Entry 9EX5 (X-ray diffraction, 2.01 A resolution); this record covers chains A and M of the 4 polymer chains in the assembly.

# Chain A
Protein: Clathrin heavy chain
Source organism: Saccharomyces cerevisiae S288C
UniProt: P22137 (CLH_YEAST); numbering as in UniProt (aligned over 1-369)
Sequence (373 residues; row label = number of the first residue in the row; numbers below 1 keep their minus sign (Gly-3 is residue -3)):
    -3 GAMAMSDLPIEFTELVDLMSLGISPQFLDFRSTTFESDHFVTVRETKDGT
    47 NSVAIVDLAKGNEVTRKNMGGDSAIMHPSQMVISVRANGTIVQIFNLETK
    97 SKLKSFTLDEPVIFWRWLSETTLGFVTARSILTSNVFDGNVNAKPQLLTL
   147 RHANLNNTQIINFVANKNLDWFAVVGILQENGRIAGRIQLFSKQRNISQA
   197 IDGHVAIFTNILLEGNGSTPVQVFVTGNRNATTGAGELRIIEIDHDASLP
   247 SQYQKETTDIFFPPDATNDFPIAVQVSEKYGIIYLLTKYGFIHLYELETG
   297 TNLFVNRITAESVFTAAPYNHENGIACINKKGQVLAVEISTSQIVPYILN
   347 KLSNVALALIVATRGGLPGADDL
Not modelled in the structure: -3 to 3, 367-369
Differences from the reference sequence: expression tag (-3 to 0)
Curated features (UniProtKB/Swiss-Prot):
  - region: Ser308 to Ser336 (WD40-like repeat 7)

# Chain M
Protein: Epsin-5
UniProt: Q03769 (ENT5_YEAST); residues 1-9 here correspond to UniProt positions 290-298 (UniProt number = residue number + 289)
Sequence (9 residues; numbered 1 to 9; the number before each row is that of its first residue):
     1 IPDLIDLDD
Not modelled in the structure: 8-9

# How chain A and chain M interact
Contacting residue pairs (23; chain A residue first):
  Asp25(A) - Asp6(M)
  Phe26(A) - Ile5(M)  hydrophobic
  Phe26(A) - Asp6(M)  hydrogen bond (backbone-side chain)
  Arg27(A) - Asp3(M)  salt bridge
  Arg27(A) - Asp6(M)
  Asn153(A) - Ile1(M)
  Thr154(A) - Ile1(M)
  Gln155(A) - Ile1(M)
  Gln155(A) - Asp3(M)  hydrogen bond
  Gln155(A) - Leu4(M)  hydrogen bond (side chain-backbone)
  Gln155(A) - Ile5(M)  hydrogen bond (side chain-backbone)
  Ile157(A) - Ile5(M)  hydrophobic
  Ile173(A) - Leu4(M)
  Ile173(A) - Ile5(M)
  Leu174(A) - Leu4(M)  hydrophobic
  Gln175(A) - Leu4(M)
  Gln175(A) - Leu7(M)
  Ile268(A) - Ile5(M)  hydrophobic
  Lys284(A) - Ile5(M)  hydrogen bond (side chain-backbone)
  Lys284(A) - Leu7(M)  hydrogen bond (side chain-backbone)
  Phe310(A) - Ile5(M)
  Phe310(A) - Asp6(M)
  Lys326(A) - Asp6(M)  hydrogen bond (side chain-backbone)
Interface residues without a listed pair, chain A (15 interface residues in all): Ile180
Interface residues without a listed pair, chain M (7 interface residues in all): Pro2

# Summary
Chain A and chain M form an interface of 15 and 7 residues respectively, with 7 hydrogen bonds and 1 salt
bridge. Polar contacts include Arg27(A)-Asp3(M), Phe26(A)-Asp6(M) and Gln155(A)-Asp3(M).
Here chain A is Clathrin heavy chain (Saccharomyces cerevisiae S288C) and chain M is Epsin-5. Entry 9EX5
(Crystal structure of Yeast Clathrin Heavy Chain N-terminal domain bound to Epsin-5 peptide (LIDL)) was
determined by X-ray diffraction (same publication as 9EXF, 9EXG, 9EXT and 9EYT).
